Entry 2NYL (X-ray diffraction, 3.80 A resolution); this record covers chains A and B of the 4 polymer chains in the assembly.

# Chain A
Protein: Protein phosphatase 2, regulatory subunit A (PR 65), alpha isoform
Organism: Homo sapiens
UniProt: Q96DH3 (Q96DH3_HUMAN); residue numbers follow UniProt; this construct covers 8-589
Amino-acid sequence (582 residues; row label = number of the first residue in the row):
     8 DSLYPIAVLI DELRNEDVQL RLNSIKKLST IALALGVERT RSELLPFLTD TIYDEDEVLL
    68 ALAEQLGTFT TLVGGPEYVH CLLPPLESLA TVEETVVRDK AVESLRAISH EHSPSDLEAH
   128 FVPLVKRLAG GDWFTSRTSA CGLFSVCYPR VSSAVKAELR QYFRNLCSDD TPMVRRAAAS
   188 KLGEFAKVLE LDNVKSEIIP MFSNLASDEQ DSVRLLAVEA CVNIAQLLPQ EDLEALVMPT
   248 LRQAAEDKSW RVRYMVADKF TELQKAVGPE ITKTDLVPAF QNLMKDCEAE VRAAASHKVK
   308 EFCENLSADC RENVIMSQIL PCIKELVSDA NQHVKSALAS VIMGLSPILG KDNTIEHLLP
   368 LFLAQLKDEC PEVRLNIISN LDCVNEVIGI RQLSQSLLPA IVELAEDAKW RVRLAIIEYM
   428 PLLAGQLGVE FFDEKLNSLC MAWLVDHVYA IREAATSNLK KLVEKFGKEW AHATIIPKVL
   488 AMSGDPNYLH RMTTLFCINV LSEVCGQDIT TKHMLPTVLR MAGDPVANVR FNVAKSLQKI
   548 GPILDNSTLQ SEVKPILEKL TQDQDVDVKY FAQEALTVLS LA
Modified positions: Mse180, Mse208, Mse245, Mse262, Mse291, Mse323, Mse350, Mse427, Mse448, Mse489, Mse499, Mse521, Mse528 (selenomethionine; parent Met)
From the paper describing this entry:
  - disease-associated variants - E64D, E64G: decreased binding to Serine/threonine-protein phosphatase 2A 56 kDa regulatory subunit gamma isoform (chain B) (citing earlier work)
  - mutagenesis - P53S, L89P, K331E: unchanged binding to Serine/threonine-protein phosphatase 2A 56 kDa regulatory subunit gamma isoform (chain B)
  - mutagenesis - P53S, K331E, Y456A, Y495A, V533A: unchanged binding to Serine/threonine-protein phosphatase 2A catalytic subunit alpha isoform

# Chain B
Protein: Serine/threonine-protein phosphatase 2A 56 kDa regulatory subunit gamma isoform
Organism: Homo sapiens
UniProt: Q13362 (2A5G_HUMAN); residues 28-415 here correspond to UniProt positions 38-425 (UniProt number = residue number + 10)
Amino-acid sequence (388 residues; numbered 28 to 415; the number before each row is that of its first residue):
    28 QEKLFIQKLR QCCVLFDFVS DPLSDLKWKE VKRAALSEMV EYITHNRNVI TEPIYPEVVH
    88 MFAVNMFRTL PPSSNPTGAE FDPEEDEPTL EAAWPHLQLV YEFFLRFLES PDFQPNIAKK
   148 YIDQKFVLQL LELFDSEDPR ERDFLKTTLH RIYGKFLGLR AYIRKQINNI FYRFIYETEH
   208 HNGIAELLEI LGSIINGFAL PLKEEHKIFL LKVLLPLHKV KSLSVYHPQL AYCVVQFLEK
   268 DSTLTEPVVM ALLKYWPKTH SPKEVMFLNE LEEILDVIEP SEFVKIMEPL FRQLAKCVSS
   328 PHFQVAERAL YYWNNEYIMS LISDNAAKIL PIMFPSLYRN SKTHWNKTIH GLIYNALKLF
   388 MEMNQKLFDD CTQQFKAEKL KEKLKMKE
Modified positions: Mse66, Mse88, Mse93, Mse277, Mse293, Mse314, Mse346, Mse360, Mse388, Mse390, Mse413 (selenomethionine; parent Met)

# Interface between chain A and chain B
Pairs across the interface (22):
  E100(A) - K239(B)  salt bridge
  E100(A) - Y282(B)
  E101(A) - K246(B)  salt bridge
  T102(A) - Y203(B)
  W140(A) - Y199(B)
  W140(A) - K239(B)
  F141(A) - Y199(B)  hydrophobic
  D177(A) - K192(B)
  P179(A) - N196(B)
  Mse180(A) - N196(B)
  Mse180(A) - E204(B)
  R183(A) - R200(B)
  R183(A) - E204(B)  salt bridge
  E216(A) - L155(B)
  Q217(A) - E159(B)  hydrogen bond
  S219(A) - R200(B)
  K255(A) - T96(B)
  S256(A) - T96(B)
  W257(A) - L97(B)  hydrogen bond (side chain-backbone)
  W257(A) - P98(B)
  W257(A) - P99(B)
  E295(A) - P99(B)
Interface residues without a listed pair, chain A (20 interface residues in all): D61, T178, R258, E297
Interface residues without a listed pair, chain B (18 interface residues in all): Y189, I235, K281
Interface features reported in the paper:
  - interface residues, chain A: R183(A)

# Summary
20 residues of chain A and 18 residues of chain B are in contact, with 2 hydrogen bonds and 3 salt bridges.
Among the polar pairs are E100(A)-K239(B), E101(A)-K246(B) and R183(A)-E204(B). The paper reports that E64D
and E64G of chain A reduce binding to Serine/threonine-protein phosphatase 2A 56 kDa regulatory subunit gamma
isoform (chain B); the interface residue R183(A); 8 substitutions were tested in all.
Here chain A is Protein phosphatase 2, regulatory subunit A (PR 65), alpha isoform and chain B is
Serine/threonine-protein phosphatase 2A 56 kDa regulatory subunit gamma isoform, both from Homo sapiens. Entry
2NYL (Crystal structure of Protein Phosphatase 2A (PP2A) holoenzyme with the catalytic subunit carboxyl
terminus truncated) was determined by X-ray diffraction together with 2NPP and 2NYM from the same study.
